8PKW - chain A; structure by X-ray diffraction, 1.54 A resolution.

[Chain A]
Molecule: Kelch-like ECH-associated protein 1
Organism: Homo sapiens
UniProt: Q14145 (KEAP1_HUMAN); numbering as in UniProt (aligned over 312-623)
Sequence (316 residues; numbered 309 to 624; the number before each row is that of its first residue):
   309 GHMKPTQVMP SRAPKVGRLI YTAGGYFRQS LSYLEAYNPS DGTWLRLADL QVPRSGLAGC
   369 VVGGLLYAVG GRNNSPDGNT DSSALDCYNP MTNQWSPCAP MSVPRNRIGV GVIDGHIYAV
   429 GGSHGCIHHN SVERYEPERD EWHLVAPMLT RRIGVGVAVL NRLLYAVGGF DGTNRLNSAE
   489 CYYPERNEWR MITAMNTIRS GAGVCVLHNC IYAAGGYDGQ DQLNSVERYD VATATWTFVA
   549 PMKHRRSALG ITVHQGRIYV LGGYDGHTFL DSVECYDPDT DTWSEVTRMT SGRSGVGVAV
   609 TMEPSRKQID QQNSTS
Unresolved in the structure: 309-323, 616-624
Sequence notes: expression tag (309-311, 624); conflict S319 (Cys in Q14145), A540 (Glu in Q14145), A542 (Glu in Q14145), S613 (Cys in Q14145), S622 (Cys in Q14145)
Metal / ion sites: Na+ site 1: S508, S555 (shared with 2 residues of chain B); Na+ site 2: R536, T543, T545
Swiss-Prot annotation at these positions:
  - site: C434 (Sensor for electrophilic agents)
  - modified residue: C434 (S-cGMP-cysteine)
  - natural variant: G333 (G333C: In a NSCLC cell line), G350 (G350S: In a NSCLC cell line), G364 (G364C: In a lung adenocarcinoma cell line), G430 (G430C: In a lung adenocarcinoma patient), A522 (A522V: In a breast cancer sample)
  - mutagenesis: Y334 (Y334A: Loss of interaction with NFE2L2/NRF2. Strongly reduces repression of NFE2L2/NRF2-dependent gene expression. Loss of interaction with PGAM5), R380 (R380A: Loss of interaction with NFE2L2/NRF2. Abolishes repression of NFE2L2/NRF2-dependent gene expression. Impaired interaction with SQSTM1/p62), N382 (N382A: Loss of interaction with NFE2L2/NRF2. Strongly reduces repression of NFE2L2/NRF2-dependent gene expression. Impaired interaction with SQSTM1/p62), R415 (R415A: Loss of interaction with NFE2L2/NRF2. Abolishes repression of NFE2L2/NRF2-dependent gene expression. Loss of interaction with PGAM5. Does not affect interaction with SQSTM1/p62), H436 (H436A: Loss of interaction with NFE2L2/NRF2. Abolishes repression of NFE2L2/NRF2-dependent gene expression. Does not affect interaction with SQSTM1/p62), F478 (F478A: Abolishes repression of NFE2L2/NRF2-dependent gene expression), R483 (R483A: Loss of interaction with NFE2L2/NRF2. Abolishes repression of NFE2L2/NRF2-dependent gene expression. Loss of interaction with PGAM5. Does not affect interaction with SQSTM1/p62), Y525 (Y525A: Loss of interaction with NFE2L2/NRF2. Strongly reduces repression of NFE2L2/NRF2-dependent gene expression. Abolishes interaction with SQSTM1/p62), Y572 (Y572A: Loss of interaction with NFE2L2/NRF2. Strongly reduces repression of NFE2L2/NRF2-dependent gene expression. Loss of interaction with PGAM5. Abolishes interaction with SQSTM1/p62), K615 (K615R: Decreases binding to PGCKA1. Increases protein half-life)
What the authors report for this chain:
  - conformationally variable residues (side-chain flip): Y572

[Summary]
S508 and S555 coordinate Na+ site 1. R536, T543 and T545 coordinate Na+ site 2. Curated annotation (UniProt)
lists 10 mutagenesis sites. The paper reports conformational variability at Y572.
Chain A is Kelch-like ECH-associated protein 1 (Homo sapiens); the structure, Kelch domain of KEAP1 in complex
with a ortho-dimethylbenzene linked cyclic peptide 5 (ortho-WRCDPETaEC), was determined by X-ray diffraction,
deposited together with 8PKU, 8PKV and 8PKX.
